Entry 5V5Q (X-ray diffraction, 1.96 A resolution); this record covers chains A and B.

# Chain A (and B)
Name: Dehaloperoxidase B
Organism: Amphitrite ornata
Notes: chain B of this document is another copy of the same molecule, construct and numbering; everything in this record applies to it too
Reference sequence: Q9NAV7 (Q9NAV7_9ANNE); residues 1-137 here correspond to UniProt positions 2-138 (UniProt number = residue number + 1)
Sequence (137 residues; numbered 1 to 137; the number before each row is that of its first residue):
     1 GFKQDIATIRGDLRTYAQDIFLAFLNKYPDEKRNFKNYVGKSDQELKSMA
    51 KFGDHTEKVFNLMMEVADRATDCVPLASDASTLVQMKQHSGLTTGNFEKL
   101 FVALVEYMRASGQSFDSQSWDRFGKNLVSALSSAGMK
Construct notes: engineered mutation Ile9 (Leu10 in Q9NAV7)
Bound ions: heme Fe: His89 (together with oxygen molecule)
Ligand contacts:
  - heme (HEM): Phe24, Glu31, Asn34, Phe35, Lys51, His55, Lys58, Val59, Leu62, Met63, Leu83, Met86, Gln88, His89, Leu92, Asn96, Phe97, Leu100, Phe101, Leu127
  - oxygen molecule (OXY): Phe21, Phe35, His55, Val59

# Interface between chain A and chain B
Contacting residue pairs (20):
  Ala7(A) with Glu65(B)
  Arg10(A) with Arg10(B); Asn61(B), hydrogen bond (backbone-side chain)
  Gly11(A) with Lys58(B); Asn61(B)
  Asp12(A) with Lys58(B), salt bridge
  Leu13(A) with Glu57(B)
  Arg14(A) with Arg14(B); Glu57(B), hydrogen bond (backbone-side chain)
  Glu57(A) with Glu57(B)
  Lys58(A) with Gly11(B); Asp12(B)
  Asn61(A) with Arg10(B), hydrogen bond (side chain-backbone); Gly11(B), hydrogen bond (side chain-backbone); Leu13(B)
  Glu65(A) with Ala7(B); Arg10(B); Gly11(B)
  Asp68(A) with Arg10(B), salt bridge; Asp68(B)
Also at the interface, not in a pair above, chain A (12 interface residues in all): Arg69
Also at the interface, not in a pair above, chain B (12 interface residues in all): Asp54

# Overview
The chain A/chain B interface involves 12 residues from each chain, with 4 hydrogen bonds and 2 salt bridges.
Among the polar pairs are Asp12(A)-Lys58(B), Asp68(A)-Arg10(B) and Arg10(A)-Asn61(B). Chain A binds heme and
oxygen molecule.
Chain A and chain B are both Dehaloperoxidase B (Amphitrite ornata); the structure, Dehaloperoxidase B L9I
mutant, was determined by X-ray diffraction (same publication as 5V5J and 5V5R).
